PDB entry 4MB9 | X-ray diffraction, 1.85 A resolution | chain A

== Chain A ==
Protein: DNA topoisomerase IV, B subunit
Organism: Streptococcus pneumoniae
Notes: EC 5.99.1.-; fragment: ATPase domain
UniProtKB: G6TGY9 (G6TGY9_STREE); residues 1-226 here = UniProt positions 1-226
Chain sequence (226 residues; each row starts with the number of its first residue):
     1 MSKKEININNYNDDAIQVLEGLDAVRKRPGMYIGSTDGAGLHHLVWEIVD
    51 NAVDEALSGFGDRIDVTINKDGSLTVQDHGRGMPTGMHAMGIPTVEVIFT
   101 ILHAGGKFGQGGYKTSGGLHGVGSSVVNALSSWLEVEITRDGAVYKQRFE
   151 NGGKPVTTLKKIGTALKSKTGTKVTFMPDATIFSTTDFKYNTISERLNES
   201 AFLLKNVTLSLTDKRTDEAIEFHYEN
Unresolved in the structure: 1-16, 105-116
Small-molecule neighbours: 28F (1-ethyl-3-{6-(pyrimidin-5-yl)-5-[(3R)-tetrahydrofuran-3-ylmethoxy][1,3]thiazolo[5,4-b]pyridin-2-yl}urea): Ile48, Asn51, Ala52, Glu55, Val76, Gln77, Asp78, Arg81, Gly82, Met83, Pro84, Thr94, Ile98, Gly117, Gly118, Leu119, Arg140, Thr172, Lys173, Val174

== Summary ==
Chain A binds compound 28F.
Chain A is DNA topoisomerase IV, B subunit (Streptococcus pneumoniae); the structure, Structure of
Streptococcus pneumonia ParE in complex with AZ13102335, was determined by X-ray diffraction, deposited
together with 4MBC.
